4E53 - chain A; structure by X-ray diffraction, 2.69 A resolution.

[Chain A]
Molecule: Calmodulin, Linker, IQ motif of Neuromodulin
Source organism: Mus musculus
UniProtKB: chimeric construct of P62204, P06837: residues 1-149 from P62204 (CALM_MOUSE) positions 1-149 (same numbers); residues 155-178 from P06837 positions 34-57 (UniProt number = residue number - 121)
Chain sequence (185 residues; numbered -6 to 178; the number before each row is that of its first residue; numbers below 1 keep their minus sign (Met-6 is residue -6)):
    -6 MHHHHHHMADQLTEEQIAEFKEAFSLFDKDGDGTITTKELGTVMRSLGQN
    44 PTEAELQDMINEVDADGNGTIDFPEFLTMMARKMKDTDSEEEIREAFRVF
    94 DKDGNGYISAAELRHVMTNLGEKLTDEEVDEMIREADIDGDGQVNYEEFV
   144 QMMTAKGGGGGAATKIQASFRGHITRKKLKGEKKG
Unresolved in the structure: -6 to 0, 148-154, 176-178
Construct notes: expression tag (-6 to 0)
Curated features (UniProtKB/Swiss-Prot):
  - modified residue: Ser162 (Phosphoserine)
From the paper describing this entry:
  - post-translational modification sites: Ser162 (citing earlier work)

[Overview]
The paper reports a modification site at Ser162.
Chain A is Calmodulin, Linker, IQ motif of Neuromodulin (Mus musculus); the structure, Calmodulin and Nm
peptide complex, was determined by X-ray diffraction together with 4E50 from the same study.
